1DWG - chain M; structure by X-ray diffraction, 2.00 A resolution.

[Chain M]
Molecule: Myrosinase MA1
Source organism: Sinapis alba
Notes: EC 3.2.1.147
UniProt: P29736 (MYRA_SINAL); residues 3-501 here = UniProt positions 3-501
Sequence (499 residues; each row starts with the number of its first residue):
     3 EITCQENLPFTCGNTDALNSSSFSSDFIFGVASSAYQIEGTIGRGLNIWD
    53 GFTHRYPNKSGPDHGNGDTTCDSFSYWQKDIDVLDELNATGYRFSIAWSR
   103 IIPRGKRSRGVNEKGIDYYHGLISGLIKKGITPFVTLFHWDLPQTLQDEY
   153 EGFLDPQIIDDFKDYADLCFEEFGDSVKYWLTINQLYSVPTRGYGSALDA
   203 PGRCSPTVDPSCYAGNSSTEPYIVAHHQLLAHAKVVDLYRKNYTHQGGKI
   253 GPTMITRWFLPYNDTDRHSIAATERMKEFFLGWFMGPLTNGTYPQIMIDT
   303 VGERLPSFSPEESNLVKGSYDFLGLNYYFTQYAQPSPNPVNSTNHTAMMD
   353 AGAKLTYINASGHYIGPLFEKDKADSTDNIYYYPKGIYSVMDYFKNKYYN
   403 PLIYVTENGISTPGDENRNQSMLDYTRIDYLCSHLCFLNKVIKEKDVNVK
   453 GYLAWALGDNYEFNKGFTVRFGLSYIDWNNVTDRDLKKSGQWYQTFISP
Modified residues: Asn21, Asn90, Asn218, Asn244, Asn265, Asn292 (glycosylation site)
Curated features (UniProtKB/Swiss-Prot):
  - active site: Glu409 (Nucleophile)
  - binding site (substrate): Gln39, His141, Asn186, Tyr330, Trp457, Glu464, Phe465
  - binding site (Zn(2+)): His56, Asp70
  - binding site (L-ascorbate): Gln187, Arg259
  - glycosylation (N-linked (GlcNAc...) asparagine): Asn21, Asn60, Asn90, Asn218, Asn244, Asn265, Asn292, Asn343, Asn346, Asn361, Asn482
Disulfide bonds: Cys6-Cys438, Cys14-Cys434, Cys206-Cys214
Covalently attached groups: N-acetylglucosamine (NAG) linked to Asn60, Asn346, Asn361, Asn482
Ion coordination: Zn2+: His56, Asp70
Ligand contacts:
  - N-acetylglucosamine (NAG; 2-acetamido-2-deoxy-beta-D-glucopyranose), molecule 1: Thr17, Asp18, Ala19, Leu20, Asn21, Ser23, Ser24, Pro501
  - N-acetylglucosamine (NAG), molecule 2: Lys165, Asp239, Leu240, Lys243, Asn244

[In short]
Bound to chain M: N-acetylglucosamine. Covalently linked N-acetylglucosamine: at Asn60, Asn346, Asn361 and
Asn482. The Zn2+ site is built by His56 and Asp70. UniProt lists active-site residue Glu409, 7
substrate-binding residues, Zn2+-binding residues His56 and Asp70 and L-ascorbate-binding residues Gln187 and
Arg259.
Chain M is Myrosinase MA1 (Sinapis alba); the structure, Study on radiation damage on a cryocooled crystal:
part 3 structure after irradiation with 18.2*10e15 photons/MM2, was determined by X-ray diffraction together
with 1DWA, 1DWF, 1DWH, 1DWI and 1DWJ from the same study.
